2ZB7 - chain A; structure by X-ray diffraction, 1.80 A resolution.

Chain A:
Protein: Prostaglandin reductase 2
Source organism: Homo sapiens
Notes: EC 1.3.1.48
UniProt: Q8N8N7 (PTGR2_HUMAN); residue numbers follow UniProt; this construct covers 1-351
Amino-acid sequence (357 residues; each row starts with the number of its first residue; numbers below 1 keep their minus sign (Ala-5 is residue -5)):
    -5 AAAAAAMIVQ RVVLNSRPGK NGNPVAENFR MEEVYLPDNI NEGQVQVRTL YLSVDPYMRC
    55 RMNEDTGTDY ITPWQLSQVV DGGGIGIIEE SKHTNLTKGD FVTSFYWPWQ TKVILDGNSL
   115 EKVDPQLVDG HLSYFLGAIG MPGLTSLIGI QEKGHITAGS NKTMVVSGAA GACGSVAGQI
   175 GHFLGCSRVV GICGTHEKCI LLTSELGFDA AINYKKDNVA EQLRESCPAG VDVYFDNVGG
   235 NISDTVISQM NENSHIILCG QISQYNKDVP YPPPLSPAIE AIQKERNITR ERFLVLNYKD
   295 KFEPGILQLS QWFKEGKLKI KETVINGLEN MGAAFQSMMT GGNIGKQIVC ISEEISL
Disordered / not traced: -5 to 0, 351
Differences from the reference sequence: expression tag (-5 to 0)
Small-molecule neighbours:
  - nicotinamide (NCA): Tyr51, Ile65, Phe99, Met135, Tyr259, Leu288, Leu290
  - NADPH (NDP; NADPH dihydro-nicotinamide-adenine-dinucleotide phosphate): Asp49, Pro50, Met135, Thr139, Gly162, Gly165, Ala166, Cys167, Cys187, Gly188, Thr189, Lys192, Tyr208, Asn231, Val232, Ile236, Cys253, Gly254, Gln255, Ile256, Ser257, Tyr259, Phe287, Leu288, Val289, Met332, Met333, Gly335, Asn337, Gly339
Swiss-Prot annotation at these positions:
  - binding site (substrate): Phe99, Tyr100, Leu288 to Leu290
  - binding site (NADP(+)): Gly165 to Gly168, Lys192, Tyr208, Asn231, Cys253 to Tyr259, Phe287 to Val289, Asn337

Summary:
Chain A binds NADPH and nicotinamide. Curated annotation (UniProt) lists 5 substrate-binding residues and 18
NADP+-binding residues.
Chain A is Prostaglandin reductase 2 (Homo sapiens); the structure, Crystal structure of human
15-ketoprostaglandin delta-13-reductase in complex with NADPH and nicotinamide, was determined by X-ray
diffraction together with 2ZB3, 2ZB4 and 2ZB8 from the same study.
